7TCG - chains A and B of the 3 polymer chains in the assembly; structure by electron microscopy, 3.80 A resolution.

== Chain A ==
Name: Bacitracin export permease protein BceB
Source organism: Bacillus subtilis subsp. subtilis str. 168
UniProt: O34741 (BCEB_BACSU); residues 1-646 here = UniProt positions 1-646
Sequence (646 residues; row label = number of the first residue in the row):
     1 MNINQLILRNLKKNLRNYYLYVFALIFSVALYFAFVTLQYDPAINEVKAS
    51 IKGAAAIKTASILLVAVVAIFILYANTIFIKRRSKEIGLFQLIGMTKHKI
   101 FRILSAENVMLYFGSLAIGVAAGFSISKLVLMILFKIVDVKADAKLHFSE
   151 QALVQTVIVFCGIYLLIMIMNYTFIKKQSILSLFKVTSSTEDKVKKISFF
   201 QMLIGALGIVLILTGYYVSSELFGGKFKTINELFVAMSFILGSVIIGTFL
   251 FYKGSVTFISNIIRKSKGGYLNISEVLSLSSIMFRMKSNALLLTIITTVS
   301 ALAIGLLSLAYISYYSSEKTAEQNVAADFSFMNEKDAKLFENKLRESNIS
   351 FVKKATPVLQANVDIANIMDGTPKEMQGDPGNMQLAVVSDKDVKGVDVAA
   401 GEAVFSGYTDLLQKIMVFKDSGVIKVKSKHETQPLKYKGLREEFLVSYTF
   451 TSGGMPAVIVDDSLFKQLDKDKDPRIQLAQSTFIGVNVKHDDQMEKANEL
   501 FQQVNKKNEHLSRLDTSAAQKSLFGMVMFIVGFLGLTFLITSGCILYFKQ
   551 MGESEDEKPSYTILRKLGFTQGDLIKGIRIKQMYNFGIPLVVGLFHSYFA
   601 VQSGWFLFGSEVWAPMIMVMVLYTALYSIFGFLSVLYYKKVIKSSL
Disordered / not traced: 1, 185-194
Ligand contacts: I0O (4-amino-4-deoxy-1-O-[(S)-hydroxy{[(2E,6E,10Z,14Z,18Z,22E,26E,30E)-3,7,11,15,19,23,27,31,35-nonamethylhexatriaconta-2,6,10,14,18,22,26,30,34-nonaen-1-yl]oxy}phosphoryl]-alpha-L-arabinopyranose): Tyr216, Ser219, Phe223, Met237, Ile240, Leu241, Val244, Ile245, Ala301, Leu302, Gly305, Leu306, Leu309, His596, Phe599, Ala600, Ser603, Gly604, Leu607, Phe608
From the paper describing this entry:
  - binding site for I0O: Ser219, Ala301

== Chain B ==
Name: Bacitracin export ATP-binding protein BceA
Source organism: Bacillus subtilis subsp. subtilis str. 168
UniProt: O34697 (BCEA_BACSU); numbering as in UniProt (aligned over 2-253)
Sequence (261 residues; row label = number of the first residue in the row; numbers below 1 keep their minus sign (Met-7 is residue -7)):
    -7 MSGHHHHHHVILEANKIRKSYGNKLNKQEVLKGIDIHIEKGEFVSIMGAS
    43 GSGKTTLLNVLSSIDQVSHGTIHINGNDMTAMKEKQLAEFRKQHLGFIFQ
    93 DYNLLDTLTVKENILLPLSITKLSKKEANRKFEEVAKELGIYELRDKYPN
   143 EISGGQKQRTSAGRAFIHDPSIIFADEPTGALDSKSASDLLNKLSQLNQK
   193 RNATIIMVTHDPVAASYCGRVIFIKDGQMYTQLNKGGQDRQTFFQDIMKT
   243 QGVLGGVQHEH
Disordered / not traced: -7 to 2, 247-253
Construct notes: expression tag (-7 to 1)

== How chain A and chain B interact ==
Residue-residue contacts - 23 pairs, chain A then chain B:
  Arg264(A) with Thr99(B), hydrogen bond (side chain-backbone); Leu100(B); Tyr140(B)
  Gly268(A) with Glu104(B)
  Gly269(A) with Lys103(B); Glu104(B)
  Tyr270(A) with Leu107(B); Leu110(B); Ser111(B), hydrogen bond (side chain-backbone); Lys114(B)
  Leu271(A) with Glu104(B); Ser111(B)
  Asn272(A) with Ser111(B)
  Val276(A) with Leu100(B), hydrophobic; Leu108(B), hydrophobic
  Ser280(A) with Thr99(B), hydrogen bond
  Leu564(A) with Leu97(B), hydrophobic
  Lys566(A) with Phe91(B)
  Leu567(A) with Arg156(B)
  Gly568(A) with Arg83(B); Lys84(B)
  Phe569(A) with Leu108(B), hydrophobic; Ile112(B), hydrophobic
Also at the interface, not in a pair above, chain A (19 interface residues in all): Lys267, Ile273, Ile563, Arg565, Thr570, Asp573
Also at the interface, not in a pair above, chain B (23 interface residues in all): Ala80, Asn95, Thr113, Leu115, Ser116, Lys117, Ala120

== Summary ==
19 residues of chain A face 23 of chain B across their interface, with 3 hydrogen bonds. Polar pairs include
Arg264(A)-Thr99(B), Tyr270(A)-Ser111(B) and Ser280(A)-Thr99(B). Ligands of chain A: compound I0O. The paper
reports a binding site for I0O at Ser219(A) and Ala301(A).
Chain A is Bacitracin export permease protein BceB and chain B is Bacitracin export ATP-binding protein BceA,
both from Bacillus subtilis subsp. subtilis str. 168; the structure, BceAB nucleotide-free conformation, was
determined by electron microscopy (same publication as 7TCH).
